PDB entry 6UFY | X-ray diffraction, 2.71 A resolution | chains A and D of the 4 polymer chains in the assembly

== Chain A (and D) ==
Name: Choloylglycine hydrolase
From: Bacteroides thetaiotaomicron VPI-5482
Notes: chain D of this document is another copy of the same molecule, construct and numbering; everything in this record applies to it too
UniProt: Q8A600 (Q8A600_BACTN); residues 2-328 here correspond to UniProt positions 26-352 (UniProt number = residue number + 24)
Chain sequence (336 residues; numbered 1 to 336; the number before each row is that of its first residue):
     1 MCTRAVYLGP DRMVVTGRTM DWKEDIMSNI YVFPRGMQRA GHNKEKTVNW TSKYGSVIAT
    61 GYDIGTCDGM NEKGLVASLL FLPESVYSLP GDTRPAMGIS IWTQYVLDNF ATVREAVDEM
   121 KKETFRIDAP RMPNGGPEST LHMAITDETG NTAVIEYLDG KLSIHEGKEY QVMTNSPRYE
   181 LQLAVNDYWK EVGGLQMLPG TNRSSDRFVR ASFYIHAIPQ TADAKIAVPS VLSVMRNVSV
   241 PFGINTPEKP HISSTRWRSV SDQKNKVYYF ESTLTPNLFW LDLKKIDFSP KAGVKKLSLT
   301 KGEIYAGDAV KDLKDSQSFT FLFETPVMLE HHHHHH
Disordered / not traced: 327-336 (chain D: 329-336)
Construct notes: expression tag (1, 329-336)

== How chain A and chain D interact ==
Residue-residue contacts (8):
  Glu191(A) with Gln196(D), hydrogen bond (backbone-side chain)
  Val192(A) with Gln196(D), hydrogen bond (backbone-side chain); Met197(D), hydrophobic
  Gln196(A) with Val192(D); Gln196(D)
  Met197(A) with Tyr188(D); Trp189(D), hydrophobic; Val192(D), hydrophobic
Also at the interface, not in a pair above, chain A (6 interface residues in all): Tyr188, Gly193

== Summary ==
Chain A and chain D form an interface of 6 and 5 residues respectively; the contacts include 2 hydrogen bonds.
Polar contacts include Glu191(A)-Gln196(D) and Val192(A)-Gln196(D).
Chain A and chain D are both Choloylglycine hydrolase (Bacteroides thetaiotaomicron VPI-5482); the structure,
B. theta Bile Salt Hydrolase, was determined by X-ray diffraction (same publication as 6UH4).
